7XFL - chains B and J of the 10 polymer chains in the assembly; structure by electron microscopy, 2.80 A resolution.

# Chain B
Protein: Histone H4
Source organism: Xenopus laevis
UniProtKB: P62799 (H4_XENLA); residues 0-102 here correspond to UniProt positions 1-103 (UniProt number = residue number + 1)
Chain sequence (103 residues; row label = number of the first residue in the row; numbering starts at 0):
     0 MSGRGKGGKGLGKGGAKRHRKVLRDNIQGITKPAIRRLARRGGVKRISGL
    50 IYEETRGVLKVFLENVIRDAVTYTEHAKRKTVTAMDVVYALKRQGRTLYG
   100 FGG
Disordered / not traced: 0-21
Swiss-Prot annotation at these positions:
  - DNA-binding region: Lys16 to Lys20
  - modified residue: Ser1 (N-acetylserine), Arg3 (Asymmetric dimethylarginine), Lys5 (N6-(2-hydroxyisobutyryl)lysine), Lys8 (N6-(2-hydroxyisobutyryl)lysine), Lys12 (N6-(2-hydroxyisobutyryl)lysine), Lys16 (N6-(2-hydroxyisobutyryl)lysine), Lys20 (N6,N6,N6-trimethyllysine), Lys31 (N6-(2-hydroxyisobutyryl)lysine), Lys44 (N6-(2-hydroxyisobutyryl)lysine), Ser47 (Phosphoserine), Tyr51 (Phosphotyrosine), Lys59 (N6-(2-hydroxyisobutyryl)lysine), Lys77 (N6-(2-hydroxyisobutyryl)lysine), Lys79 (N6-(2-hydroxyisobutyryl)lysine), Tyr88 (Phosphotyrosine), Lys91 (N6-(2-hydroxyisobutyryl)lysine)
  - cross-link (Glycyl lysine isopeptide (Lys-Gly)): Lys31 (interchain with G-Cter in UFM1), Lys91 (interchain with G-Cter in ubiquitin)

# Chain J
Molecule: 152-nt DNA strand
Source organism: Xenopus laevis
Sequence (152 nucleotides; each row starts with the number of its first residue; numbers below 1 keep their minus sign (DC-74 is residue -74)):
   -74 CCTGGAGAATCCCGGTGCCGAGGCCGCTCAATTGGTCGTAGACAGCTCTA
   -24 GCACCGCTTAAACGCACGTACGCGCTGTCCCCCGCGTTTTAACCGCCAAG
    26 GGGATTACTCCCTAGTCTCCAGGCACGCGTCAGATATATACATCCTGTGC
    76 AT
Disordered / not traced: -74 to -73, 62-77

# Chain B / chain J interface
Pairs across the interface (11):
  Arg35(B) - DC8(J)  salt bridge to the phosphate
  Arg45(B) - DC7(J)  sugar contact
  Arg45(B) - DC8(J)  phosphate contact
  Ile46(B) - DC7(J)  sugar contact
  Ile46(B) - DC8(J)  hydrogen bond to the phosphate
  Ser47(B) - DC7(J)  phosphate contact
  Gly48(B) - DC7(J)  hydrogen bond to the phosphate
  Arg78(B) - DG28(J)  phosphate contact
  Lys79(B) - DG27(J)  salt bridge to the phosphate
  Lys79(B) - DG28(J)  hydrogen bond to the phosphate
  Thr80(B) - DG28(J)  hydrogen bond to the phosphate
Also at the interface, not in a pair above, chain B (10 interface residues in all): Lys44, Lys77

# Summary
10 residues of chain B face 4 of chain J across their interface, with 4 hydrogen bonds and 2 salt bridges.
Among the polar pairs are Ile46(B)-DC8(J), Gly48(B)-DC7(J) and Lys79(B)-DG28(J). UniProt lists a DNA-binding
region on chain B.
Chain B is Histone H4 and chain J is a 152-nt DNA strand, both from Xenopus laevis; the structure, Structure
of nucleosome-AAG complex (A-53I, free state), was determined by electron microscopy (same publication as
7XFC, 7XFH, 7XFI, 7XFJ, 7XFM and 7XFN).
